1DIB - chains A and B; structure by X-ray diffraction, 2.70 A resolution.

Chain A:
Protein: Methylenetetrahydrofolate dehydrogenase/cyclohydrolase
From: Homo sapiens
Notes: EC 1.5.1.5, 3.5.4.9
UniProt: P11586 (C1TC_HUMAN); numbering as in UniProt (aligned over 1-306)
Chain sequence (306 residues; numbered 1 to 306; the number before each row is that of its first residue):
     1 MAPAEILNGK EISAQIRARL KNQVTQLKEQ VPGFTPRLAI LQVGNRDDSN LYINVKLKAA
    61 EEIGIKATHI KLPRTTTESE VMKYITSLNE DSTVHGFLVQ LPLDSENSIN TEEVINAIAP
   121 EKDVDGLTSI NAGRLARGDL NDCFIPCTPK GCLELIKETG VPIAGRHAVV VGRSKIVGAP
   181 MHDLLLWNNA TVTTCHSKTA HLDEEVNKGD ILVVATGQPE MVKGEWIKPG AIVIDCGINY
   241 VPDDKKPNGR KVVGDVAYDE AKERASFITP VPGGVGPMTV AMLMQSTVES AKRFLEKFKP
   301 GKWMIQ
Disordered / not traced: 1, 241-250, 297-306
Ligand contacts:
  - ly345899 (L34; 4-(7-amino-9-hydroxy-1-oxo-3,3a,4,5-tetrahydro-2,5,6,8,9b-pentaaza-cyclopenta[a]naphthalen-2-yl)-phenylcarbonyl-glutami c acid): Leu51, Tyr52, Val55, Lys56, Leu98, Val99, Gln100, Leu101, Asp125, Cys147, Ile238, Pro272, Gly273, Gly274, Gly276, Pro277, Thr279, Val280
  - NADP (NAP; NADP nicotinamide-adenine-dinucleotide phosphate): Thr148, Val171, Gly172, Arg173, Ser174, Ile176, Val177, His196, Ser197, Leu202, Ala215, Thr216, Gly217, Gln218, Met221, Cys236, Gly237, Ile238, Asp255, Val275, Gly276, Thr279
UniProt features mapped onto this chain:
  - active site: Lys56
  - binding site (substrate): Tyr52 to Lys56, Val99 to Leu101, Pro272 to Gly276
  - binding site (NADP(+)): Gly172 to Ser174, Ser197
  - modified residue: Met1 (N-acetylmethionine)
  - natural variant: Ser49 (S49F: In CIMAH), Leu51 (L51P: In CIMAH), Arg134 (K134R: this construct carries the variant), Arg173 (R173C: In CIMAH), Thr269 (T269I: In CIMAH), Arg293 (R293H: Probable risk factor for NTDFS)
  - mutagenesis: Ser49 (S49A: No effect on methylenetetrahydrofolate dehydrogenase (NADP+) activity. No effect on methenyltetrahydrofolate cyclohydrolase activity. Decreased affinity for NADP ...), Tyr52 (Y52A/S: Reduced methylenetetrahydrofolate dehydrogenase (NADP+) activity by 99%. Reduced methenyltetrahydrofolate cyclohydrolase activity by 70% ...), Lys56 (K56A/I/S/T: Decreased methylenetetrahydrofolate dehydrogenase (NADP+) activity over 90%. Loss of methenyltetrahydrofolate cyclohydrolase activity ...), Cys147 (C147Q: Reduced methylenetetrahydrofolate dehydrogenase (NADP+) activity by 50%. Reduced methenyltetrahydrofolate cyclohydrolase activity by 87%)

Chain B:
Protein: Methylenetetrahydrofolate dehydrogenase/cyclohydrolase
From: Homo sapiens
Notes: EC 1.5.1.5, 3.5.4.9
UniProt: P11586 (C1TC_HUMAN); residues 1001-1306 here correspond to UniProt positions 1-306 (UniProt number = residue number - 1000)
Chain sequence (306 residues; numbered 1001 to 1306; the number before each row is that of its first residue):
  1001 MAPAEILNGK EISAQIRARL KNQVTQLKEQ VPGFTPRLAI LQVGNRDDSN LYINVKLKAA
  1061 EEIGIKATHI KLPRTTTESE VMKYITSLNE DSTVHGFLVQ LPLDSENSIN TEEVINAIAP
  1121 EKDVDGLTSI NAGRLARGDL NDCFIPCTPK GCLELIKETG VPIAGRHAVV VGRSKIVGAP
  1181 MHDLLLWNNA TVTTCHSKTA HLDEEVNKGD ILVVATGQPE MVKGEWIKPG AIVIDCGINY
  1241 VPDDKKPNGR KVVGDVAYDE AKERASFITP VPGGVGPMTV AMLMQSTVES AKRFLEKFKP
  1301 GKWMIQ
Disordered / not traced: 1001, 1297-1306
Ligand contacts: NADP (NAP; NADP nicotinamide-adenine-dinucleotide phosphate): Thr1148, Val1171, Gly1172, Arg1173, Ser1174, Ile1176, Val1177, His1196, Ser1197, Leu1202, Ala1215, Thr1216, Gly1217, Gln1218, Met1221, Cys1236, Gly1237, Ile1238, Asn1239, Asp1255, Val1275, Gly1276, Thr1279
UniProt features mapped onto this chain:
  - active site: Lys1056
  - binding site (substrate): Tyr1052 to Lys1056, Val1099 to Leu1101, Pro1272 to Gly1276
  - binding site (NADP(+)): Gly1172 to Ser1174, Ser1197
  - modified residue: Met1001 (N-acetylmethionine)

Chain A / chain B interface:
Pairs across the interface (60):
  Glu112(A) with Asp1139(B)
  Ser129(A) with Ser1129(B); Ile1130(B); Gly1133(B); Arg1134(B)
  Ile130(A) with Ile1130(B), hydrophobic
  Ala132(A) with Arg1137(B)
  Gly133(A) with Ser1129(B); Gly1133(B)
  Ala136(A) with Ala1136(B), hydrophobic
  Arg137(A) with Ala1132(B); Leu1135(B); Lys1175(B); Ala1179(B); Pro1180(B); Asp1183(B), salt bridge
  Asp139(A) with Lys1175(B), salt bridge
  Gly165(A) with Lys1198(B)
  His167(A) with Glu1205(B), salt bridge
  Arg173(A) with Leu1186(B), hydrogen bond (side chain-backbone); Trp1187(B); Asn1189(B), hydrogen bond
  Lys175(A) with Arg1137(B); Asp1139(B), salt bridge
  Ala179(A) with Arg1137(B)
  Pro180(A) with Arg1137(B)
  His182(A) with His1182(B), hydrogen bond; Thr1194(B)
  Asp183(A) with Arg1137(B), salt bridge
  Leu186(A) with Arg1173(B), hydrogen bond (backbone-side chain); Thr1194(B); His1196(B)
  Trp187(A) with Arg1173(B)
  Asn189(A) with Arg1173(B), hydrogen bond; His1196(B); Lys1198(B)
  Ala190(A) with His1196(B), hydrogen bond (backbone-side chain)
  Thr191(A) with Thr1193(B); Thr1194(B); Thr1199(B), hydrogen bond; Glu1205(B)
  Val192(A) with Val1192(B); Thr1193(B); Thr1194(B), hydrogen bond (backbone-backbone)
  Thr193(A) with Thr1191(B); Val1192(B); Thr1193(B), hydrogen bond
  Thr194(A) with Leu1186(B); Thr1191(B); Val1192(B), hydrogen bond (backbone-backbone)
  His196(A) with Leu1186(B); Asn1189(B); Ala1190(B), hydrogen bond (side chain-backbone)
  Lys198(A) with Gly1165(B); Asn1189(B)
  Thr199(A) with Thr1191(B), hydrogen bond
  Ala200(A) with Gly1165(B)
  Glu205(A) with His1167(B), salt bridge; Thr1191(B)
  Lys208(A) with His1167(B)
Interface residues without a listed pair, chain A (33 interface residues in all): Arg134, Leu135, Cys195
Interface residues without a listed pair, chain B (33 interface residues in all): Glu1112, Cys1195, Ala1200, Lys1208

Overview:
The chain A/chain B interface involves 33 residues from each chain; the contacts include 12 hydrogen bonds and
6 salt bridges. Polar contacts include Arg137(A)-Asp1183(B), Asp139(A)-Lys1175(B) and His167(A)-Glu1205(B).
Chain A binds NADP and ly345899. Ligands of chain B: NADP.
Chain A and chain B are both Methylenetetrahydrofolate dehydrogenase/cyclohydrolase (Homo sapiens); the
structure, Human methylenetetrahydrofolate dehydrogenase / cyclohydrolase complexed with NADP and inhibitor
LY345899, was determined by X-ray diffraction (same publication as 1DIA and 1DIG).
